Entry 2QL5 (X-ray diffraction, 2.34 A resolution); this record covers chains B and C of the 7 polymer chains in the assembly.

[Chain B]
Name: Caspase-7
From: Homo sapiens
Notes: EC 3.4.22.60; fragment: P10 subunit
UniProtKB: P55210 (CASP7_HUMAN); residues 207-303 here = UniProt positions 207-303
Amino-acid sequence (97 residues; each row starts with the number of its first residue):
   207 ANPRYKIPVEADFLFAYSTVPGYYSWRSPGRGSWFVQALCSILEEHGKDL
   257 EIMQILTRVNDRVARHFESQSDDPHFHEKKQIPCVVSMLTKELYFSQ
Unresolved in the structure: 207-211
Swiss-Prot annotation at these positions:
  - region: V226 to G238 (Loop L3), E274 to I288 (Loop L4)
  - site: Y223 (Involved in allosteric regulation)
  - modified residue: R233 (Microbial infection: ADP-riboxanated arginine), S239 (Phosphoserine)
  - mutagenesis: Y223 (Y223A/F/W/D/E: Does not significantly affect thiol protease catalytic efficiency), Y229 (Y229W: Strongly reduced thiol protease catalytic efficiency), Y230 to S234 (In esCasp-7 V3 mutant; promotes specificity toward alternate peptides with VEID, YVAD, WEHD, LETD or LEHD sequence; when associated with C-276. In esCasp-7 V4 mutant ...), W232 to S234 (In dsCasp-7 mutant; unable to cleave DEVD and VEID peptides; when associated with F-276), R233 (R233A: Abolished ADP-riboxanation by C.violaceum CopC), S239 (S239A: Abolished phosphorylation by PAK2; when associated with A-30 and A-173; S239E: Mimics phosphorylation; leading to inactivate thiol protease activity), Q276 (Q276C: In esCasp-7 V3 mutant; promotes specificity toward alternate peptides with VEID, YVAD, WEHD, LETD or LEHD sequence; when associated with 230-V--V-234; Q276D: In esCasp-7 V4 mutant ...), C290 (C290S: Decreased phosphorylation by PAK2; C290T/N: Does not significantly affect thiol protease catalytic activity)

[Chain C]
Name: Caspase-7
From: Homo sapiens
Notes: EC 3.4.22.60; fragment: P20 subunit
UniProtKB: P55210 (CASP7_HUMAN); residues 324-496 here correspond to UniProt positions 24-196 (UniProt number = residue number - 300)
Amino-acid sequence (173 residues; numbered 324 to 496; the number before each row is that of its first residue):
   324 AKPDRSSFVPSLFSKKKKNVTMRSIKTTRDRVPTYQYNMNFEKLGKCIII
   374 NNKNFDKVTGMGVRNGTDKDAEALFKCFRSLGFDVIVYNDCSCAKMQDLL
   424 KKASEEDHTNAACFACILLSHGEENVIYGKDGVTPIKDLTAHFRGDRCKT
   474 LLEKPKLFFIQACRGTELDDGIQ
Unresolved in the structure: 324-356
Swiss-Prot annotation at these positions:
  - region: K338 to K341 (Exosite), K376 to R387 (Loop L1), R487 to Q496 (Loop L2)
  - active site: H444, C486
  - site: F336, S337 (Cleavage), M345, R346 (Cleavage), S347, I348 (Cleavage), R487 (Involved in allosteric regulation)
  - modified residue: S330 (Phosphoserine), S337 (Phosphoserine), T473 (Phosphothreonine)

[How chain B and chain C interact]
Pairs across the interface (12; chain B residue first):
  K212(B) - D493(C)
  K212(B) - I495(C)
  K212(B) - Q496(C)
  I213(B) - G494(C)
  I213(B) - I495(C)  hydrogen bond (backbone-backbone)
  P214(B) - D492(C)
  V215(B) - D492(C)  hydrogen bond (backbone-side chain)
  V215(B) - G494(C)
  E216(B) - D492(C)  hydrogen bond (backbone-side chain)
  Y229(B) - R467(C)
  R264(B) - Y358(C)
  R271(B) - E476(C)  salt bridge

[Overview]
Chain B and chain C each contribute 8 residues to their interface; the contacts include 3 hydrogen bonds and 1
salt bridge. Polar contacts include R271(B)-E476(C), V215(B)-D492(C) and E216(B)-D492(C).
Here chain B is Caspase-7 and chain C is Caspase-7, both from Homo sapiens. Entry 2QL5 (Crystal Structure of
caspase-7 with inhibitor AC-DMQD-CHO) was determined by X-ray diffraction (same publication as 2QL7, 2QL9,
2QLB, 2QLF and 2QLJ).
